Entry 5C2X (X-ray diffraction, 2.11 A resolution); this record covers chains A and B.

== Chain A (and B) ==
Name: Deoxyribose-phosphate aldolase
Organism: Colwellia psychrerythraea
Notes: EC 4.1.2.4; chain B of this document is another copy of the same molecule, construct and numbering; everything in this record applies to it too
UniProt: Q483R4 (Q483R4_COLP3); residue numbers follow UniProt; this construct covers 1-257
Amino-acid sequence (263 residues; row label = number of the first residue in the row):
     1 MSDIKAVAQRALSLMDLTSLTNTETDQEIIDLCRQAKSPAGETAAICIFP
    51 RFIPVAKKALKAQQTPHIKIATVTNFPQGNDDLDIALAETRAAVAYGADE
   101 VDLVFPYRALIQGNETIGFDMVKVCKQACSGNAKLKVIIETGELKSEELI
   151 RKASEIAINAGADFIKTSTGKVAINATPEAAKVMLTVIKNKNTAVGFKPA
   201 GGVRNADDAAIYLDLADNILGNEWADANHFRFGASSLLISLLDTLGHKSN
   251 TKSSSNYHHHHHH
Unresolved in the structure: 1, 248-263
Sequence notes: expression tag (258-263)
Covalent attachments: unknown ligand (UNL) linked to K166
Reported in the primary citation:
  - catalytic residues: D102 (by similarity / conservation)
  - self-association interface (contacts with another copy of this molecule); pairs are residue here / residue on that copy: A95-A95
  - mutagenesis - A95C: unchanged stability in response to reduced state
  - mutagenesis - A95C (86 +/- 8%): decreased catalytic activity

== Chain A / chain B interface ==
Contacting residue pairs - 19 pairs, chain A then chain B:
  P50(A) - Y96(B)
  R51(A) - R51(B)
  P54(A) - I85(B)
  V55(A) - I85(B)
  K58(A) - D82(B)
  D82(A) - K58(B)  salt bridge
  I85(A) - P54(B)  hydrophobic
  A88(A) - A95(B)
  A88(A) - Y96(B)
  R91(A) - A95(B)
  A92(A) - A92(B)
  A92(A) - A95(B)
  A92(A) - Y96(B)  hydrophobic
  A95(A) - A88(B)
  A95(A) - R91(B)
  A95(A) - A92(B)
  Y96(A) - A88(B)
  Y96(A) - A92(B)
  Y96(A) - Y96(B)
Also at the interface, not in a pair above, chain A (15 interface residues in all): N22, Q78, E89
Also at the interface, not in a pair above, chain B (15 interface residues in all): N22, D26, P50, V55, E89

== In short ==
Chain A and chain B each contribute 15 residues to their interface, with 1 salt bridge. Its one salt-bridged
contact is D82(A)-K58(B). From the paper: the catalytic residue D102(A); A95C of chain A reduces catalytic
activity.
Chain A and chain B are both Deoxyribose-phosphate aldolase (Colwellia psychrerythraea); the structure,
Crystal structure of deoxyribose-phosphate aldolase from Colwellia psychrerythraea (tetragonal form), was
determined by X-ray diffraction, deposited together with 5C5Y.
